Entry 5QCK (X-ray diffraction, 2.64 A resolution); this record covers chain A.

Chain A:
Protein: Coagulation factor XI
Organism: Homo sapiens
Notes: EC 3.4.21.27; fragment: heavy chain
UniProtKB: P03951 (FA11_HUMAN); the construct lacks a stretch of the UniProt sequence and is renumbered around it, so the offset changes along the chain: 16-36 = UniProt 388-408; 37-58 = UniProt 411-432; 59-65 = UniProt 435-441; 66-143 = UniProt 444-521; 3 more segments
Amino-acid sequence (244 residues; row label = number of the first residue in the row; note: 1 number in that range is skipped by the numbering (no residue carries it; nothing is unmodelled there); a row labelled like 36A-36B holds insertion residues (36A, then the next letters in order)):
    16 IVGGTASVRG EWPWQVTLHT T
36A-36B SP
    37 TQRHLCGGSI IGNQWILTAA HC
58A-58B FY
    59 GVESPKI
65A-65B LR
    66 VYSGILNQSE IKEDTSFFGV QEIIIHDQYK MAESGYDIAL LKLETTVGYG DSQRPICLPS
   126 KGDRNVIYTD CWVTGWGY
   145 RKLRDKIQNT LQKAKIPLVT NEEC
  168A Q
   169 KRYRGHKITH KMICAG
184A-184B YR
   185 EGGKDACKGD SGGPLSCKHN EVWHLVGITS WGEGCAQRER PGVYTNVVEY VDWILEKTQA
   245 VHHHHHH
Not modelled in the structure: 246-251
Construct notes: conflict Gly-113 (Asn491 in P03951), Gly-115 (Thr493 in P03951); expression tag (246-251)
Cystine bridges: Cys-42/Cys-58, Cys-136/Cys-201, Cys-168/Cys-182, Cys-191/Cys-219
Ligand contacts: BUV (4-[[(2S,3R)-1-[(E)-3-[5-chloranyl-2-(1,2,3,4-tetrazol-1-yl)phenyl]prop-2-enoyl]-3-phenyl-pyrrolidin-2-yl]carbonylamino]benzoic acid): Arg-39, His-40, Leu-41, Cys-42, His-57, Cys-58, Tyr-58B, Tyr-143, Leu-147, Ile-151, Asp-189, Ala-190, Cys-191, Lys-192, Gly-193, Asp-194, Ser-195, Thr-213, Ser-214, Trp-215, Gly-216, Gly-218, Cys-219, Gly-226, Val-227, Tyr-228
Curated features (UniProtKB/Swiss-Prot):
  - active site (Charge relay system): His-57, Asp-102, Ser-195
  - binding site (heparin): Lys-169 to Arg-172
  - glycosylation: Asn-72 (N-linked (GlcNAc...) (complex) asparagine)

Overview:
Bound to chain A: compound BUV. From UniProt: 3 active-site residues and 4 heparin-binding residues.
Chain A is Coagulation factor XI (Homo sapiens); the structure, FACTOR XIA IN COMPLEX WITH THE INHIBITOR
4-[[(2S,3R)-1-[(E)-3-[5-chloranyl-2-(1,2,3,4-tetrazol-1-yl)phenyl]prop-2-enoyl]-3-phenyl-pyrrolidin-2-yl]carbonylamino]benzoic
acid, was determined by X-ray diffraction together with 5QCL, 5QCM and 5QCN from the same study.
